Entry 2Q9Q (X-ray diffraction, 2.36 A resolution); this record covers chains A and D of the 4 polymer chains in the assembly.

Chain A:
Protein: DNA replication complex GINS protein PSF2
Source organism: Homo sapiens
UniProtKB: Q9Y248 (PSF2_HUMAN); residues 1-185 here = UniProt positions 1-185
Sequence (191 residues; numbered -5 to 185; the number before each row is that of its first residue; numbers below 1 keep their minus sign (Gly-5 is residue -5)):
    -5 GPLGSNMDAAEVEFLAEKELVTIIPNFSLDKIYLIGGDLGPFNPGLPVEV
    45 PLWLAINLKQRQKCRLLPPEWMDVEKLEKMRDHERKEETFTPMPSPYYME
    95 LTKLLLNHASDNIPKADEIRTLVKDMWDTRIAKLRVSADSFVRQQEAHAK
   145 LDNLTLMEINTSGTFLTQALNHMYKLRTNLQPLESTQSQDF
Disordered / not traced: -5 to 0, 176-185
Differences from the reference sequence: cloning artifact (-5 to 0)
Curated features (UniProtKB/Swiss-Prot):
  - modified residue: Met1 (N-acetylmethionine), Thr180 (Phosphothreonine), Ser182 (Phosphoserine)
  - cross-link: Lys109 (Glycyl lysine isopeptide (Lys-Gly) (interchain with G-Cter in SUMO2))

Chain D:
Protein: GINS complex subunit 3
Source organism: Homo sapiens
UniProtKB: Q9BRX5 (Q9BRX5_HUMAN); numbering as in UniProt (aligned over 2-216)
Sequence (220 residues; numbered -3 to 216; the number before each row is that of its first residue; numbers below 1 keep their minus sign (Gly-3 is residue -3)):
    -3 GPGGGSEAYFRVESGALGPEENFLSLDDILMSHEKLPVRTETAMPRLGAF
    47 FLERSAGAETDNAVPQGSKLELPLWLAKGLFDNKRRILSVELPKIYQEGW
    97 RTVFSADPNVVDLHKMGPHFYGFGSQLLHFDSPENADISQSLLQTFIGRF
   147 RRIMDSSQNAYNEDTSALVARLDEMERGLFQTGQKGLNDFQCWEKGQASQ
   197 ITASNLVQNYKKRKFTDMED
Disordered / not traced: -3 to 1, 48-53, 194-216
Differences from the reference sequence: cloning artifact (-3 to 1)
What the authors report for this chain:
  - conformationally variable residues (order/disorder transition): Ala194 to Asp216

How chain A and chain D interact:
Residue-residue contacts (53; chain A residue first):
  Asp2(A) - Asp185(D)
  Ala3(A) - Asp185(D)  hydrogen bond (backbone-side chain)
  Ala3(A) - Trp189(D)  hydrophobic
  Glu7(A) - Trp189(D)  hydrogen bond
  Glu94(A) - Trp189(D)
  Lys97(A) - Trp189(D)
  Trp121(A) - Phe186(D)  hydrophobic
  Ile125(A) - Gln154(D)
  Arg129(A) - Arg147(D)
  Arg129(A) - Met150(D)
  Arg129(A) - Asp151(D)  salt bridge
  Arg129(A) - Gln154(D)  hydrogen bond
  Arg129(A) - Ala156(D)
  Val130(A) - Arg147(D)
  Ala132(A) - Phe146(D)
  Asp133(A) - Phe146(D)
  Asp133(A) - Arg147(D)  salt bridge
  Val136(A) - Phe146(D)  hydrophobic
  Arg137(A) - Ile143(D)
  Gln139(A) - Leu139(D)
  Gln139(A) - Gln140(D)
  Gln139(A) - Ile143(D)
  Met151(A) - Phe186(D)  hydrophobic
  Met151(A) - Trp189(D)  hydrophobic
  Thr155(A) - Gly182(D)
  Thr155(A) - Phe186(D)
  Ser156(A) - Gln154(D)
  Thr158(A) - Thr178(D)
  Phe159(A) - Phe146(D)  hydrophobic
  Phe159(A) - Ile149(D)  hydrophobic
  Phe159(A) - Met150(D)  hydrophobic
  Phe159(A) - Ser153(D)
  Phe159(A) - Leu175(D)
  Phe159(A) - Thr178(D)
  Phe159(A) - Gly179(D)
  Leu160(A) - Phe146(D)  hydrophobic
  Gln162(A) - Leu175(D)
  Ala163(A) - Phe142(D)
  Ala163(A) - Phe146(D)  hydrophobic
  Ala163(A) - Leu175(D)
  His166(A) - Leu13(D)
  His166(A) - Met171(D)
  Met167(A) - Leu139(D)
  Met167(A) - Phe142(D)  hydrophobic
  Met167(A) - Ile143(D)  hydrophobic
  Lys169(A) - Leu13(D)
  Leu170(A) - Ser121(D)
  Leu170(A) - Leu139(D)  hydrophobic
  Arg171(A) - Leu139(D)
  Asn173(A) - Leu124(D)
  Asn173(A) - Ser135(D)  hydrogen bond
  Leu174(A) - Ala132(D)  hydrophobic
  Leu174(A) - Ser135(D)
Other interface residues (no listed pair), chain A (32 interface residues in all): Ala4, Met93, Asn101
Other interface residues (no listed pair), chain D (34 interface residues in all): Gly14, Tyr117, Asn131, Leu138, Gly144, Phe176, Leu183, Glu190, Gln193

In short:
32 residues of chain A face 34 of chain D across their interface, with 4 hydrogen bonds and 2 salt bridges.
Polar contacts include Arg129(A)-Asp151(D), Asp133(A)-Arg147(D) and Ala3(A)-Asp185(D). From the paper:
conformational variability at Ala194(D).
Chain A is DNA replication complex GINS protein PSF2 and chain D is GINS complex subunit 3, both from Homo
sapiens; the structure, The crystal structure of full length human GINS complex, was determined by X-ray
diffraction.
